PDB entry 2NZD | X-ray diffraction, 2.65 A resolution | chains J and C of the 10 polymer chains in the assembly

# Chain J
Molecule: 145-nt DNA strand
Sequence (145 nucleotides; numbered -72 to 72; the number before each row is that of its first residue; numbers below 1 keep their minus sign (DA-72 is residue -72)):
   -72 ATCAATATCC ACCTGCAGAT ACTACCAAAA GTGTATTTGG AAACTGCTCC ATCAAAAGGC
   -12 ATGTTCAGCT GATTCAGCTG AACATGCCTT TTGATGGAGC AGTTTCCAAA TACACTTTTG
    48 GTAGTATCTG CAGGTGGATA TTGAT
Bound ions: Mn2+ site 1: DG-34, DG-33; Mn2+ site 2 near DG4 (its only coordinating residue here); Mn2+ site 3 near DG26 (its only coordinating residue here); Mn2+ site 4 near DG47 (its only coordinating residue here); Mn2+ site 5 near DG60 (its only coordinating residue here)

# Chain C
Name: histone H2A
Organism: Xenopus laevis
UniProtKB: Q6AZJ8 (Q6AZJ8_XENLA); residues 1-119 here correspond to UniProt positions 2-120 (UniProt number = residue number + 1)
Amino-acid sequence (119 residues; row label = number of the first residue in the row):
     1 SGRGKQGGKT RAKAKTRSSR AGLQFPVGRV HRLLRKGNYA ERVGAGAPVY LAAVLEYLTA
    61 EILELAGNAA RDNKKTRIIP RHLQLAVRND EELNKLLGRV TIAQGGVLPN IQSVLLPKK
Not modelled in the structure: 1-13

# Chain J / chain C interface
Pairs across the interface - 14 pairs, chain J then chain C:
  DA37(J) - Arg42(C)  sugar contact
  DA37(J) - Gly44(C)  phosphate contact
  DA37(J) - Ala45(C)  hydrogen bond to the phosphate
  DT38(J) - Arg35(C)  salt bridge to the phosphate
  DT38(J) - Arg42(C)  phosphate contact
  DT38(J) - Val43(C)  hydrogen bond to the phosphate
  DG47(J) - Arg29(C)  hydrogen bond to the phosphate
  DG48(J) - Arg29(C)  salt bridge to the phosphate
  DG57(J) - Thr76(C)  sugar contact
  DG57(J) - Arg77(C)  hydrogen bond to the sugar
  DC58(J) - Lys75(C)  phosphate contact
  DC58(J) - Thr76(C)  hydrogen bond to the phosphate
  DC58(J) - Arg77(C)  hydrogen bond to the phosphate
  DA59(J) - Lys75(C)  phosphate contact
Other interface residues (no listed pair), chain C (11 interface residues in all): Glu41, Lys74

# In short
7 residues of chain J and 11 residues of chain C are in contact, with 6 hydrogen bonds and 2 salt bridges.
Polar contacts include DG57(J)-Arg77(C), DA37(J)-Ala45(C) and DT38(J)-Val43(C). DG-34(J) and DG-33(J) form the
Mn2+ site 1.
Here chain J is a 145-nt DNA strand and chain C is histone H2A (Xenopus laevis). Entry 2NZD (Nucleosome core
particle containing 145 bp of DNA) was determined by X-ray diffraction.
